8WCK - chains 1 and 2 of the 4 polymer chains in the assembly; structure by electron microscopy, 2.71 A resolution.

Chain 1 (and 2):
Protein: Chlorophyll a/b-binding protein
From: Chaetoceros neogracilis
Notes: chain 2 of this document is another copy of the same molecule, construct and numbering; everything in this record applies to it too
Reference sequence: A0A679BXP6 (A0A679BXP6_9STRA); residues 1-207 here = UniProt positions 1-207
Sequence (207 residues; each row starts with the number of its first residue):
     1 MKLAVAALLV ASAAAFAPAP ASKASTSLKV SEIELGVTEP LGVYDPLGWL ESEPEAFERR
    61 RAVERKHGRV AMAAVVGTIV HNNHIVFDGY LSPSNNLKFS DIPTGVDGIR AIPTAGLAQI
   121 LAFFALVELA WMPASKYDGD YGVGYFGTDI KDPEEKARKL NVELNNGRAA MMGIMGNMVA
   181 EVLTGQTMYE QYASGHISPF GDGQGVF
Not modelled in the structure: 1-30, 201-207
Bound ions: chlorophyll a Mg site 1 near Glu64 (its only coordinating residue here); Chlorophyll c1 Mg near Glu128 (its only coordinating residue here); chlorophyll a Mg site 2 near Glu163 (its only coordinating residue here)
Ligand contacts:
  - Fucoxanthin (A86; (3S,3'S,5R,5'R,6S,6'R,8'R)-3,5'-dihydroxy-8-oxo-6',7'-didehydro-5,5',6,6',7,8-hexahydro-5,6-epoxy-beta,beta-caroten-3'- yl acetate), molecule 1: Glu39, Pro40, Leu41, Asn165, Arg168, Ala169, Met172, Leu183
  - Fucoxanthin (A86), molecule 2: Tyr44, Pro46, Leu47, His67, Val70, Ala71, Ala74, Thr78, His81, Gly105, Val106, Gly108, Ile109, Met171, Met172, Ile174, Met175, Met178
  - Fucoxanthin (A86), molecule 3: Trp49, Glu53, Arg60, Met175, Met178, Val179, Val182, Leu183
  - Fucoxanthin (A86), molecule 4: Lys66, Arg69, Val70, Ala73, Tyr90, Leu91, Pro93, Phe99, Ile120, Phe124, Val127, Glu128
  - Fucoxanthin (A86), molecule 5: Met72, Val75, Val76, Met132, Val143, Gly144, Tyr145, Phe146, Gly147, Asn166, Ala169, Ala170, Gly173, Gly176, Asn177, Met188, Tyr192
  - Fucoxanthin (A86), molecule 6: Ile79, Asn82, Asn83, Tyr145, Phe146, Met188, Tyr189, Tyr192
  - Fucoxanthin (A86), molecule 7: Tyr189, Tyr192, Ala193
  - chlorophyll a (CLA), molecule 1: Ile33, Leu35, Gly36, Val37, Leu41, Gly42, Val43, Tyr44, Asp45, Leu47, Trp49, Leu50, Phe57, Arg60, Arg61, Val63, Glu64, His67, Arg168, Met171, Met172
  - chlorophyll a (CLA), molecule 2: Thr38, Glu39, Pro40, Arg158, Asn161, Val162, Asn165, Asn166, Ala169
  - chlorophyll a (CLA), molecule 3: Arg65, Arg69, Met72, Met132, Asp138, Gly139, Asp140, Tyr141, Gly142, Val143, Gly144, Tyr145, Thr148, Asp149, Ile150, Lys156, Lys159, Leu160, Val162, Glu163, Asn166
  - chlorophyll a (CLA), molecule 4: Ala73, Ala74, Val76, Gly77, Val80, His81, Ile85, Val86, Phe87, Leu91, Phe99, Ile102, Gly108, Ile109, Ile112
  - chlorophyll a (CLA), molecule 5: Val106, Asp107, Ile109, Arg110, Leu117, Met178, Val182
  - chlorophyll a (CLA), molecule 6: Phe123, Leu126, Ala130, Trp131, Met132, Tyr141, Val143
  - chlorophyll a (CLA), molecule 7: Met172, Gly173, Met175, Gly176, Val179, Ala180, Leu183, Thr184, Gln191, Tyr192, His196, Ile197, Ser198, Pro199
  - Chlorophyll c1 (KC1), molecule 1: Arg59, Ala62, Val63, Lys66, His67, Val70, Leu121, Phe124, Ala125, Glu128, Leu129, Ala134, Ser135, Tyr137
  - Chlorophyll c1 (KC1), molecule 2: Val76, Ile79, Tyr145, Arg158, Lys159, Val162, Asn166
  - Chlorophyll c2 (KC2), molecule 1: Arg59, Arg60, Val63, His67, Met175
  - Chlorophyll c2 (KC2), molecule 2: Leu91, Ser92, Pro93, Ser94, Asn95, Ile112, Pro113, Ala115, Gly116, Gln119, Ile120, Phe123

How chain 1 and chain 2 interact:
Pairs across the interface (5):
  Glu155(1) with Gly147(2); Thr148(2); Asp149(2)
  Arg158(1) with Gly142(2), hydrogen bond (side chain-backbone)
  Lys159(1) with Gly147(2), hydrogen bond (side chain-backbone)
Also at the interface, not in a pair above, chain 1 (4 interface residues in all): Asp152
Also at the interface, not in a pair above, chain 2 (6 interface residues in all): Tyr141, Val143

Summary:
The interface between chain 1 and chain 2 involves 4 residues on one side and 6 on the other, with 2 hydrogen
bonds. Polar pairs include Arg158(1)-Gly142(2) and Lys159(1)-Gly147(2).
Chain 1 and chain 2 are both Chlorophyll a/b-binding protein (Chaetoceros neogracilis); the structure, FCP
tetramer in Chaetoceros gracilis, was determined by electron microscopy (same publication as 8WCL and 8JP3).
